PDB entry 2RMS | solution NMR | chains A and B

# Chain A
Protein: Paired amphipathic helix protein Sin3a
Source organism: Mus musculus
UniProt: Q60520 (SIN3A_MOUSE); numbering as in UniProt (aligned over 119-189)
Amino-acid sequence (71 residues; row label = number of the first residue in the row):
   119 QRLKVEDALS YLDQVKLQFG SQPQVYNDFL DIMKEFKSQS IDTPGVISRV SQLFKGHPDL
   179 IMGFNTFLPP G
UniProt features mapped onto this chain:
  - cross-link (Glycyl lysine isopeptide (Lys-Gly)): K122 (interchain with G-Cter in SUMO2), K134 (interchain with G-Cter in SUMO2)
What the authors report for this chain:
  - conformationally variable residues (order/disorder transition): E124, T184

# Chain B
Protein: MSin3A-binding protein
Source organism: Mus musculus
UniProt: Q1EHW4 (Q1EHW4_MOUSE); residues 126-186 here = UniProt positions 126-186
Amino-acid sequence (61 residues; each row starts with the number of its first residue):
   126 SSTWLSEAEM IALAGLLQMS QGEQTPNCVA SSLPSTSCPD PVSVSEDPGP SGDQSCSGTD
   186 T
What the authors report for this chain:
  - specificity-determining residues: A137, G140 (proposed by the authors, not directly observed)
  - conformationally variable residues (order/disorder transition): A133 to M144

# How chain A and chain B interact
Pairs across the interface (28):
  L121(A) with S145(B)
  K122(A) with L142(B)
  V123(A) with L142(B)
  A126(A) with L138(B); L142(B)
  L130(A) with E134(B); L138(B)
  Y144(A) with E134(B)
  F147(A) with L141(B)
  L148(A) with E134(B); A137(B)
  M151(A) with A137(B); G140(B); L141(B)
  K152(A) with I136(B)
  F154(A) with M144(B)
  K155(A) with I136(B); A139(B); G140(B); Q143(B)
  T161(A) with M144(B)
  V164(A) with M144(B)
  F182(A) with L141(B)
  F185(A) with S145(B)
  L186(A) with M144(B); S145(B)
  P187(A) with S145(B); E148(B)
Other interface residues (no listed pair), chain A (19 interface residues in all): L127
Other interface residues (no listed pair), chain B (13 interface residues in all): A133
Interface features reported in the paper:
  - pairs named by the authors: Y144(A)-E134(B)
  - interface residues, chain A: V123(A), L127(A), L130(A), M151(A), F154(A)
  - interface residues, chain B: L138(B), L141(B), L142(B), M144(B)
  - hot spots on chain B (mutagenesis) - L138A: decreased binding to Paired amphipathic helix protein Sin3a (chain A) (citing earlier work)
  - hot spots on chain B (mutagenesis) - L141A/L142A: abolished binding to Paired amphipathic helix protein Sin3a (chain A) (citing earlier work)

# Overview
19 residues of chain A face 13 of chain B across their interface. The paper describes a contact between
Y144(A) and E134(B). The paper reports that L138A of chain B reduces binding to Paired amphipathic helix
protein Sin3a (chain A); interface residues V123(A), L127(A) and L138(B) among others.
Chain A is Paired amphipathic helix protein Sin3a and chain B is MSin3A-binding protein, both from Mus
musculus; the structure, Solution structure of the mSin3A PAH1-SAP25 SID complex, was determined by solution
NMR.
